Entry 9BGK (electron microscopy, 3.28 A resolution); this record covers chains A and E of the 7 polymer chains in the assembly.

[Chain A]
Molecule: guide DNA
Sequence (12 nucleotides; row label = number of the first residue in the row):
     1 AGGTGAGGAG TC
Metal / ion sites: Mg2+: DA1, DG3

[Chain E]
Name: DdmE
Source organism: Vibrio cholerae
Reference sequence: A0A0H6MQD2 (A0A0H6MQD2_VIBCL); residue numbers follow UniProt; this construct covers 1-687
Amino-acid sequence (687 residues; numbered 1 to 687; the number before each row is that of its first residue):
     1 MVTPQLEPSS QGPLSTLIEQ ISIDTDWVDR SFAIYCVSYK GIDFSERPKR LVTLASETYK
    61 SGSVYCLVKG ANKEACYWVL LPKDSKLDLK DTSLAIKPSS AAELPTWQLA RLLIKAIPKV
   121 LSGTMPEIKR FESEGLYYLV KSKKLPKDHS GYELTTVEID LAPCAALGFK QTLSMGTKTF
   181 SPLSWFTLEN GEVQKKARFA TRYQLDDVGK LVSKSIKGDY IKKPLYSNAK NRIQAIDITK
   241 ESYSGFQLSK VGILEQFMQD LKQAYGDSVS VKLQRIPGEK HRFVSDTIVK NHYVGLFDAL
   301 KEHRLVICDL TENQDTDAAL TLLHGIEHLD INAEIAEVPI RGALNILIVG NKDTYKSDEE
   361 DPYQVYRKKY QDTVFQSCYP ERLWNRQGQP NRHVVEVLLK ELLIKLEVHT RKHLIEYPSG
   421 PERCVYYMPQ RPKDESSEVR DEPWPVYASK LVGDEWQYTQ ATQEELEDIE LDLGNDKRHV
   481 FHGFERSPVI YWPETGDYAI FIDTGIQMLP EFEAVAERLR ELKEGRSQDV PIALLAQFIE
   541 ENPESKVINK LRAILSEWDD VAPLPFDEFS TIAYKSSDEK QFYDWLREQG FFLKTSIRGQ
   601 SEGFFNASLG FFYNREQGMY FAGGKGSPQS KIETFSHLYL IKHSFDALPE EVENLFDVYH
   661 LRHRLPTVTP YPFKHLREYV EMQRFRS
Disulfides: Cys36-Cys76
Reported in the primary citation:
  - binding site for complementary target DNA: His393, Lys625, His663, Arg664
  - binding site for guide DNA (chain A): Lys230, Arg232, Tyr363, Tyr379
  - Mg2+ coordination: Glu401

[Chain A / chain E interface]
Residue-residue contacts - 42 pairs, chain A then chain E:
  DA1(A) with Val349(E), base contact; Gly350(E), base contact; Lys352(E), base contact; Asp361(E), hydrogen bond to the base; Tyr363(E), hydrogen bond to the phosphate; Gln376(E), phosphate contact; Ser377(E), sugar contact; Tyr379(E), base contact
  DG2(A) with Cys378(E), phosphate contact; Tyr379(E), hydrogen bond to the phosphate; Arg382(E), salt bridge to the phosphate; Val397(E), base contact; Glu401(E), phosphate contact
  DG3(A) with Glu401(E), phosphate contact
  DT4(A) with Leu661(E), sugar contact; Lys674(E), salt bridge to the phosphate; Arg677(E), salt bridge to the phosphate
  DG5(A) with Thr667(E), phosphate contact; Val668(E), hydrogen bond to the phosphate; Thr669(E), hydrogen bond to the phosphate
  DA6(A) with Thr634(E), sugar contact; Phe635(E), sugar contact; Ser636(E), phosphate contact; His637(E), phosphate contact; Tyr639(E), phosphate contact
  DG7(A) with Arg232(E), sugar contact; Gln507(E), hydrogen bond to the phosphate; Phe635(E), hydrogen bond to the phosphate; His637(E), salt bridge to the phosphate
  DG8(A) with Thr177(E), sugar contact; Ala229(E), phosphate contact; Lys230(E), hydrogen bond to the base; Asn231(E), sugar contact; Lys250(E), salt bridge to the phosphate
  DA9(A) with Thr177(E), phosphate contact; Thr179(E), hydrogen bond to the phosphate; Ala229(E), phosphate contact; Lys230(E), hydrogen bond to the sugar; Asn231(E), phosphate contact
  DG10(A) with Pro224(E), phosphate contact; Asn228(E), sugar contact
  DT11(A) with Lys196(E), salt bridge to the phosphate
Other interface residues (no listed pair), chain E (42 interface residues in all): Gly176, Lys178, Lys223, Ser227, Gln364, Val394, Leu398, Arg662

[Overview]
11 residues of chain A face 42 of chain E across their interface; the contacts include 10 hydrogen bonds and 6
salt bridges. Polar pairs include DA1(A)-Asp361(E), DG8(A)-Lys230(E) and DA9(A)-Lys230(E). The paper reports a
binding site for complementary target DNA at His393(E), Lys625(E) and His663(E) among others; a binding site
for guide DNA (chain A) at Lys230(E), Arg232(E) and Tyr363(E) among others.
Chain A is guide DNA and chain E is DdmE (Vibrio cholerae); the structure, Structure of V.cholera DdmDE
(2D:1E) in complex with DNA, was determined by electron microscopy, deposited together with 9BF5, 9BF1 and
9C6Q.
